PDB entry 8OPY | X-ray diffraction, 2.45 A resolution | chains C and D of the 4 polymer chains in the assembly

# Chain C (and D)
Name: Putative acyltransferase Rv0859
From: Mycobacterium tuberculosis H37Rv
Notes: EC 2.3.1.-; chain D of this document is another copy of the same molecule, construct and numbering; everything in this record applies to it too
Reference sequence: O53871 (Y0859_MYCTU); numbering as in UniProt (aligned over 1-403)
Sequence (403 residues; numbered 1 to 403; the number before each row is that of its first residue):
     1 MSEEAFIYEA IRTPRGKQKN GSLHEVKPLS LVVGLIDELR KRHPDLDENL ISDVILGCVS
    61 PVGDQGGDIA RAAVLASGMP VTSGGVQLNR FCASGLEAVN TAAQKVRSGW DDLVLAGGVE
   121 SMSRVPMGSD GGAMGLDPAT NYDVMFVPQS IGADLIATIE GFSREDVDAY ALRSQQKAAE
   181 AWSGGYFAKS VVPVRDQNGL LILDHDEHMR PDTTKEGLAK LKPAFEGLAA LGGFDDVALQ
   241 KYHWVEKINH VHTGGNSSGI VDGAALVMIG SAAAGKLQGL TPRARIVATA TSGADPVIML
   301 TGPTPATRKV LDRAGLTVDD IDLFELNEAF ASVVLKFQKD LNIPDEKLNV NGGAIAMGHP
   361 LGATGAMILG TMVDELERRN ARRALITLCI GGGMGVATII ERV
Not modelled in the structure: 1, 225-231 (chain D: 225-228)

# Interface between chain C and chain D
Residue-residue contacts (114; chain C residue first):
  Ser2(C) - Met1(D)
  Lys27(C) - Leu136(D)  hydrogen bond (side chain-backbone)
  Lys27(C) - Asp137(D)  salt bridge
  Leu29(C) - Thr140(D)
  Ser52(C) - Thr291(D)
  Asp53(C) - Arg90(D)  salt bridge
  Pro61(C) - Pro61(D)  hydrophobic
  Pro61(C) - Asp130(D)
  Val62(C) - Asp130(D)
  Gly63(C) - Asp130(D)  hydrogen bond (backbone-backbone)
  Gly63(C) - Gly132(D)  hydrogen bond (backbone-backbone)
  Gly63(C) - Ala133(D)
  Gly63(C) - Leu136(D)
  Asp64(C) - Ala133(D)
  Gly66(C) - Asp130(D)
  Gly66(C) - Gly132(D)
  Gly66(C) - Ala133(D)  hydrogen bond (backbone-backbone)
  Gly67(C) - Phe91(D)
  Gly67(C) - Asp130(D)  hydrogen bond (backbone-side chain)
  Gly67(C) - Gly132(D)
  Asp68(C) - Asn89(D)
  Asp68(C) - Arg90(D)
  Asp68(C) - Phe91(D)
  Arg71(C) - Gly392(D)  hydrogen bond (side chain-backbone)
  Arg71(C) - Gly393(D)  hydrogen bond (side chain-backbone)
  Arg71(C) - Met394(D)
  Ala72(C) - Met134(D)  hydrophobic
  Leu75(C) - Val144(D)
  Val81(C) - Gly293(D)
  Val81(C) - Ala294(D)
  Val81(C) - Pro296(D)
  Val81(C) - Gly393(D)
  Thr82(C) - Ser292(D)
  Thr82(C) - Gly293(D)
  Gly84(C) - Arg90(D)
  Gly84(C) - Met394(D)
  Gly85(C) - Arg90(D)
  Gly85(C) - Met394(D)
  Val86(C) - Asn89(D)
  Val86(C) - Arg90(D)
  Gln87(C) - Gln87(D)  hydrogen bond
  Gln87(C) - Leu88(D)
  Gln87(C) - Asn89(D)  hydrogen bond (backbone-backbone)
  Leu88(C) - Gln87(D)
  Asn89(C) - Asp68(D)
  Asn89(C) - Val86(D)
  Asn89(C) - Gln87(D)  hydrogen bond (backbone-backbone)
  Arg90(C) - Asp53(D)  salt bridge
  Arg90(C) - Asp68(D)
  Arg90(C) - Gly84(D)
  Arg90(C) - Gly85(D)
  Arg90(C) - Val86(D)
  Phe91(C) - Gly67(D)
  Phe91(C) - Asp68(D)
  Glu97(C) - Lys105(D)  salt bridge
  Thr101(C) - Thr101(D)
  Thr101(C) - Lys105(D)  hydrogen bond
  Gln104(C) - Gln104(D)
  Gln104(C) - Lys105(D)  hydrogen bond
  Gln104(C) - Ser108(D)
  Gln104(C) - Trp110(D)
  Gln104(C) - Asp111(D)
  Lys105(C) - Glu97(D)  salt bridge
  Lys105(C) - Thr101(D)
  Lys105(C) - Gln104(D)  hydrogen bond
  Arg107(C) - Met1(D)  hydrogen bond (backbone-backbone)
  Arg107(C) - Ser108(D)  hydrogen bond (side chain-backbone)
  Arg107(C) - Trp110(D)
  Ser108(C) - Met1(D)
  Ser108(C) - Gln104(D)
  Ser108(C) - Arg107(D)  hydrogen bond (backbone-side chain)
  Trp110(C) - Gln104(D)
  Trp110(C) - Arg107(D)
  Trp110(C) - Ile286(D)
  Trp110(C) - Val287(D)
  Trp110(C) - Ala288(D)  hydrophobic
  Trp110(C) - Thr289(D)
  Trp110(C) - Arg313(D)  hydrogen bond (backbone-side chain)
  Asp111(C) - Gln104(D)  hydrogen bond
  Asp130(C) - Pro61(D)
  Asp130(C) - Val62(D)
  Asp130(C) - Gly63(D)  hydrogen bond (backbone-backbone)
  Asp130(C) - Gly66(D)
  Asp130(C) - Gly67(D)  hydrogen bond (side chain-backbone)
  Gly131(C) - Gly63(D)
  Gly131(C) - Gly67(D)
  Gly132(C) - Gly63(D)  hydrogen bond (backbone-backbone)
  Gly132(C) - Gly66(D)
  Gly132(C) - Gly67(D)
  Ala133(C) - Leu29(D)  hydrophobic
  Ala133(C) - Gly66(D)
  Met134(C) - Gly67(D)
  Met134(C) - Ala72(D)  hydrophobic
  Met134(C) - Leu75(D)  hydrophobic
  Asp137(C) - Lys27(D)  salt bridge
  Ala139(C) - Lys27(D)
  Thr140(C) - Leu29(D)
  Val144(C) - Leu75(D)  hydrophobic
  Val287(C) - Trp110(D)
  Ala288(C) - Trp110(D)  hydrophobic
  Thr289(C) - Trp110(D)
  Thr291(C) - Ser52(D)
  Ser292(C) - Thr82(D)
  Gly293(C) - Val81(D)
  Gly293(C) - Thr82(D)
  Ala294(C) - Val81(D)
  Pro296(C) - Val81(D)
  Arg313(C) - Trp110(D)  hydrogen bond (side chain-backbone)
  Gly392(C) - Arg71(D)  hydrogen bond (backbone-side chain)
  Gly393(C) - Arg71(D)  hydrogen bond (backbone-side chain)
  Gly393(C) - Val81(D)
  Met394(C) - Arg71(D)
  Met394(C) - Gly84(D)
  Met394(C) - Gly85(D)
Other interface residues (no listed pair), chain C (59 interface residues in all): Ile69, Ala76, Gly109, Ile286, Lys309
Other interface residues (no listed pair), chain D (59 interface residues in all): Ser2, Asp64, Ala76, Gly131, Lys309, Gly391

# Overview
The chain C/chain D interface involves 59 residues from each chain, with 24 hydrogen bonds and 6 salt bridges.
Polar contacts include Lys27(C)-Asp137(D), Asp53(C)-Arg90(D) and Glu97(C)-Lys105(D).
Chain C and chain D are both Putative acyltransferase Rv0859 (Mycobacterium tuberculosis H37Rv); the
structure, Structure of Mycobacterium tuberculosis beta-oxidation trifunctional enzyme in complex with
Fragment-B-DNQ, was determined by X-ray diffraction together with 8OPU, 8OPV, 8OPW, 8OPX, 8OQL, 8OQM and 10
further entries from the same study.
